Entry 9ER9 (X-ray diffraction, 1.40 A resolution); this record covers chains L and M of the 4 polymer chains in the assembly.

== Chain L (and M) ==
Protein: Hydrogenase-1 large chain
Source organism: Escherichia coli
Notes: EC 1.12.99.6; chain M of this document is another copy of the same molecule, construct and numbering; everything in this record applies to it too
UniProtKB: P0ACD8 (MBHL_ECOLI); residues 1-582 here = UniProt positions 1-582
Sequence (582 residues; row label = number of the first residue in the row):
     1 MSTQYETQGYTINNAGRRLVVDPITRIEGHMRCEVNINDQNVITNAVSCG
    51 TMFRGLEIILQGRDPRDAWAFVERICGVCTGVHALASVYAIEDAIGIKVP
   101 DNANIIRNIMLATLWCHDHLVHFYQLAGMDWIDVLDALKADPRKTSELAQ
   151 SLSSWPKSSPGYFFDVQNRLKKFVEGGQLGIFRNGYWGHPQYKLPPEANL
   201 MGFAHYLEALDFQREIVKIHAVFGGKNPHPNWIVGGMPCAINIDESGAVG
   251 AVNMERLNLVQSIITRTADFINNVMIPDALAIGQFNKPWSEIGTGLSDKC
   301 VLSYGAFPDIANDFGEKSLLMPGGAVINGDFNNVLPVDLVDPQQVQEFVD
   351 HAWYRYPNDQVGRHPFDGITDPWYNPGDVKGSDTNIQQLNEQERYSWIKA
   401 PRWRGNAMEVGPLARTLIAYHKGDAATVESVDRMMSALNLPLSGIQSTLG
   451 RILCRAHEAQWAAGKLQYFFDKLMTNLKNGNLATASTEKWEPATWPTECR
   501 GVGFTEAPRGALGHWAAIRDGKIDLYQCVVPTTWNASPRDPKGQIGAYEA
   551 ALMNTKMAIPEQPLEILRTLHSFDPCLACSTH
Not modelled in the structure: 1
Swiss-Prot annotation at these positions:
  - binding site (Ni(2+)): C76, C79, C576, C579
Bound ions: Mg2+: E57, C528; Ni2+: C76, C79, C576, C579; carbonmonoxide-(dicyano) iron Fe: C79, C579
Ligand contacts:
  - A1H6N (2-[[2-[2-[2-[bis(2-hydroxy-2-oxoethyl)amino]phenoxy]ethoxy]phenyl]-(2-hydroxy-2-oxoethyl)amino]ethanoic acid), molecule 1: P142, R143, P160, G161, F164
  - A1H6N, molecule 2: Q150, S151, L152, S153, S154
  - carbonmonoxide-(dicyano) iron (FCO): C79, V82, H83, A507, P508, R509, L512, V530, P531, T532, C576, C579

== Interface between chain L and chain M ==
Pairs across the interface - 26 pairs, chain L then chain M:
  Q150(L) - S146(M)
  Q150(L) - Q150(M)  hydrogen bond
  Q150(L) - S159(M)
  Q150(L) - P160(M)
  S154(L) - S159(M)  hydrogen bond (backbone-side chain)
  S154(L) - G161(M)
  S154(L) - Y162(M)
  W155(L) - S159(M)  hydrogen bond (backbone-side chain)
  P156(L) - P156(M)
  P156(L) - K157(M)
  P156(L) - S158(M)  hydrogen bond (backbone-backbone)
  P156(L) - S159(M)  hydrogen bond (backbone-backbone)
  P156(L) - Y162(M)  hydrophobic
  K157(L) - P156(M)
  K157(L) - K157(M)
  S158(L) - P156(M)  hydrogen bond (backbone-backbone)
  S158(L) - S159(M)
  S159(L) - Q150(M)
  S159(L) - S154(M)  hydrogen bond (side chain-backbone)
  S159(L) - W155(M)  hydrogen bond (side chain-backbone)
  S159(L) - P156(M)  hydrogen bond (backbone-backbone)
  S159(L) - S158(M)
  P160(L) - Q150(M)
  G161(L) - S154(M)
  Y162(L) - S154(M)  hydrogen bond (backbone-backbone)
  Y162(L) - P156(M)  hydrophobic
Also at the interface, not in a pair above, chain L (12 interface residues in all): S146, D165
Also at the interface, not in a pair above, chain M (12 interface residues in all): D165

== Summary ==
The chain L/chain M interface involves 12 residues from each chain; the contacts include 10 hydrogen bonds.
Polar contacts include Q150(L)-Q150(M), S154(L)-S159(M) and W155(L)-S159(M). Chain L binds
carbonmonoxide-(dicyano) iron and compound A1H6N. E57(L) and C528(L) coordinate Mg2+. From UniProt: 4
Ni2+-binding residues on chain L.
Chain L and chain M are both Hydrogenase-1 large chain (Escherichia coli); the structure, Hydrogenase-1 Ni-R
state, was determined by X-ray diffraction.
